4O6U - chain A; structure by X-ray diffraction, 0.89 A resolution.

Chain A:
Name: HasAp
From: Pseudomonas aeruginosa
UniProt: O69756 (O69756_PSEAI); residues 1-184 here = UniProt positions 1-184
Amino-acid sequence (184 residues; numbered 1 to 184; the number before each row is that of its first residue):
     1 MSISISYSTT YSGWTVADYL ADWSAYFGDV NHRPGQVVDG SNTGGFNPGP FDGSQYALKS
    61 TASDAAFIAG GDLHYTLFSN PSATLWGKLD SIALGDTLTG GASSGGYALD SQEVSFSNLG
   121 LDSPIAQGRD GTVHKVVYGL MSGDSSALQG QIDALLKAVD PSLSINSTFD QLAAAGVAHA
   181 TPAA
Not modelled in the structure: 1, 184
Construct notes: engineered mutation Ala-83 (His in O69756)
Ion coordination: heme Fe: His-32, Tyr-75
Small-molecule neighbours: heme (HEM): His-32, Pro-34, Gly-35, Val-37, Asp-39, Thr-43, Gly-44, Phe-46, Pro-50, Phe-51, Tyr-56, Tyr-75, Leu-77, Phe-78, Ala-83, Leu-85, Arg-129, His-134, Val-137, Tyr-138, Met-141
What the authors report for this chain:
  - heme coordination: His-32, Tyr-75
  - mutagenesis - H83A: unchanged binding to heme

Overview:
Ligands of chain A: heme. His-32 and Tyr-75 coordinate a heme Fe ion. The paper reports that H83A leaves
binding to heme unchanged; heme coordination by His-32 and Tyr-75.
Chain A is HasAp (Pseudomonas aeruginosa); the structure, 0.89A resolution structure of the hemophore HasA
from Pseudomonas aeruginosa (H83A mutant), was determined by X-ray diffraction, deposited together with 4O6Q,
4O6S and 4O6T.
